7CWL - chains B and L of the 9 polymer chains in the assembly; structure by electron microscopy, 3.80 A resolution.

Chain B:
Molecule: Spike glycoprotein
Source organism: Severe acute respiratory syndrome coronavirus 2
UniProt: P0DTC2 (SPIKE_SARS2); numbering as in UniProt (aligned over 1-1273)
Chain sequence (1273 residues; each row starts with the number of its first residue):
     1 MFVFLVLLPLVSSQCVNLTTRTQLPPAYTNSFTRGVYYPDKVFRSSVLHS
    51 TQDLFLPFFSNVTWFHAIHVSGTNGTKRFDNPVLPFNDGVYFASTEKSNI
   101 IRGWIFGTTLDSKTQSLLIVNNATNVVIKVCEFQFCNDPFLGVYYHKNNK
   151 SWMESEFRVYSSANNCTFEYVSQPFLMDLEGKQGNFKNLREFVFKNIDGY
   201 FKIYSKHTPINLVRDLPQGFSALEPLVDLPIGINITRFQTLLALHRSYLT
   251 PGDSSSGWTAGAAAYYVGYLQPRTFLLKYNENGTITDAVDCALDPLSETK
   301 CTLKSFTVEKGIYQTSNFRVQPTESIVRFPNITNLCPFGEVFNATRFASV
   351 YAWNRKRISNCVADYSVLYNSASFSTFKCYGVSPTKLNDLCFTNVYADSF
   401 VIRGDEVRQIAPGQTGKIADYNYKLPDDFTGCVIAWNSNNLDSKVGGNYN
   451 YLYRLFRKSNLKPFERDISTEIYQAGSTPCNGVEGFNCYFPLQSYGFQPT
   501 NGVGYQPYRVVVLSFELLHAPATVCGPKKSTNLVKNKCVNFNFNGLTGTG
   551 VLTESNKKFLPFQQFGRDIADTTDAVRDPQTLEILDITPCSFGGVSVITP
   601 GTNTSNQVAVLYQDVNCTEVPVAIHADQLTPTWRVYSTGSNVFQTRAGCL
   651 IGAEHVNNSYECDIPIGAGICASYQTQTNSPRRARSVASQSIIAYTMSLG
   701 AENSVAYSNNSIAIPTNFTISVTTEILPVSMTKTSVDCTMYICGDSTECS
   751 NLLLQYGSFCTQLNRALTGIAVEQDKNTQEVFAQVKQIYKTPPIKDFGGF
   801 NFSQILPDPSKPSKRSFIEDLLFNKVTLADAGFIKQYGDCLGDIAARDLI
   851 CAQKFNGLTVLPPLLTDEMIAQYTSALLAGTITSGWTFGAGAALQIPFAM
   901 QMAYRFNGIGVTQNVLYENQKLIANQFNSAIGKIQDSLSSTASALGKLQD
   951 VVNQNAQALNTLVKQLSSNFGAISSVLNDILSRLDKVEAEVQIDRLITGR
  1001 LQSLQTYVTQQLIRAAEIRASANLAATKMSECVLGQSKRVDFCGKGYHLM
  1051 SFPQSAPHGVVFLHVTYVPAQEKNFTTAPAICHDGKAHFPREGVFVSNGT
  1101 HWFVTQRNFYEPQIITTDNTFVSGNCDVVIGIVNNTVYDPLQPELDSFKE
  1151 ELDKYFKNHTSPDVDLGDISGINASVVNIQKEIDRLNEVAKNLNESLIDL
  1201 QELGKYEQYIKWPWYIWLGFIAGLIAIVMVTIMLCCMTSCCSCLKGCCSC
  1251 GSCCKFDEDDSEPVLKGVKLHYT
Unresolved in the structure: 1-13, 39-43, 252-255, 332-334, 621-640, 677-688, 828-847, 1148-1273
Disulfide bonds: Cys15-Cys136, Cys131-Cys166, Cys291-Cys301, Cys336-Cys361, Cys379-Cys432, Cys391-Cys525, Cys480-Cys488, Cys617-Cys649, Cys662-Cys671, Cys738-Cys760, Cys743-Cys749, Cys1032-Cys1043, Cys1082-Cys1126
Covalent attachments: N-acetylglucosamine (NAG) linked to Asn234, Asn603, Asn616, Asn657, Asn709, Asn717, Asn801, Asn1074, Asn1134
Curated features (UniProtKB/Swiss-Prot):
  - region: Asn280 to Cys301 (Putative superantigen), Arg403 to Asp405 (Integrin-binding motif), Asn448 to Phe456 (Immunodominant HLA epitope recognized by the CD8+), Pro681 to Ala684 (Putative superantigen), Ser816 to Tyr837 (Fusion peptide 1), Lys835 to Phe855 (Fusion peptide 2), Asp1163 to Glu1202 (Heptad repeat 2)
  - motif: Met1237 to Cys1241 (Binding to host endocytosis trafficking protein SNX27), Asp1257 to Glu1262 (Diacidic ER export motif (host COPII)), Ser1261 to Gly1267 (Binding to host plasma membrane localising/FERM domain proteins), Lys1269 to Thr1273 (KxHxx, ER retrieval signal (COPI))
  - site (Cleavage): Arg685, Ser686, Arg815, Ser816
  - lipidation (S-palmitoyl cysteine): Cys1235, Cys1236, Cys1240, Cys1241, Cys1243, Cys1247, Cys1248, Cys1250, Cys1253, Cys1254
  - glycosylation: Asn17 (N-linked (GlcNAc...) (complex) asparagine), Asn61 (N-linked (GlcNAc...) (hybrid) asparagine), Asn74 (N-linked (GlcNAc...) (complex) asparagine), Asn122 (N-linked (GlcNAc...) (hybrid) asparagine), Asn149 (N-linked (GlcNAc...) (complex) asparagine), Asn165 (N-linked (GlcNAc...) (complex) asparagine), Asn234 (N-linked (GlcNAc...) (high mannose) asparagine), Asn282 (N-linked (GlcNAc...) (complex) asparagine), Thr323 (O-linked (GalNAc) threonine), Ser325 (O-linked (HexNAc...) serine), Asn331 (N-linked (GlcNAc...) (complex) asparagine), Asn343 (N-linked (GlcNAc...) (complex) asparagine), Asn603 (N-linked (GlcNAc...) (hybrid) asparagine), Asn616 (N-linked (GlcNAc...) (complex) asparagine), Asn657 (N-linked (GlcNAc...) (complex) asparagine), Thr676 (O-linked (GlcNAc...) threonine), Thr678 (O-linked (GlcNAc...) threonine), Asn709 (N-linked (GlcNAc...) (high mannose) asparagine), Asn717 (N-linked (GlcNAc...) (hybrid) asparagine), Asn801 (N-linked (GlcNAc...) (hybrid) asparagine) and 6 more in UniProt
  - natural variant: Leu5 (L5F: In strain: Iota/B.1.526), Ser13 (S13I: In strain: Epsilon/B.1.427/B.1.429), Leu18 (L18F: In strain: Beta/B.1.351, Gamma/P.1 and 1 more), Thr19 (T19I: In strain: Omicron/BQ.1.1, Omicron/XBB.1.5 and 1 more; T19R: In strain: Delta/B.1.617.2, Omicron/BA.2 and 4 more), Thr20 (T20N: In strain: Gamma/P.1), Leu24 to Ala27 (sequence variant, change not given here; In strain: Omicron/BA.2, Omicron/BA.2.12.1 and 6 more), Pro26 (P26S: In strain: Gamma/P.1), Gln52 (Q52H: In strain: Omicron/EG.5.1), Ala67 (A67V: In strain: Eta/B.1.525, Omicron/BA.1), His69 to Val70 (deletion: In strain: Alpha/B.1.1.7, Eta/B.1.525 and 5 more), Gly75 (G75V: In strain: Lambda/C.37), Thr76 (T76I: In strain: Lambda/C.37), 83 further natural variant entries in UniProt
  - mutagenesis: His69 to Val70 (Increased incorporation of cleaved spike into virions), Asn121 (N121Q: Partial loss of biliverdin affinity), Arg190 (R190K: Partial loss of biliverdin affinity), Asn234 (N234Q: Increased resistance to neutralizing antibodies), Asn331 (N331Q: Reduced viral infectivity), Asn343 (N343Q: Reduced viral infectivity), Leu452 (L452R: Increased resistance to neutralizing antibodies. Decreases HLA binding to NF9 epitope. Increased binding affinity to human ACE2), Tyr453 (Y453F: Decreased HLA binding to NF9 epitope. Increased binding affinity to human ACE2), Ala475 (A475V: Increased resistance to neutralizing antibodies), Val483 (V483A: Increased resistance to neutralizing antibodies), Glu484 (E484D: Increased replication in human TMEM106B overexpressing cells), Phe490 (F490L: Increased resistance to neutralizing antibodies and human covalescent sera neutralization), 17 further mutagenesis entries in UniProt
Reported in the primary citation:
  - mutagenesis - N354D/D364Y, V367F, R408I, W436R: unchanged binding to P17

Chain L:
Molecule: Fab P17 light chain
Source organism: Homo sapiens
Notes: antibody fragment or engineered binder
Chain sequence (108 residues; numbered 0 to 107; the number before each row is that of its first residue; numbering starts at 0):
     0 GDIQLTQSPSSLSASVGDRVTITCRASQSISSYLNWYQQKPGKAPKLLIY
    50 AASSLQSGVPSRFSGSGSGTDFTLTISSLQPEDFATYYCQQSYSTPRTFG
   100 QGTKVEIK
Disulfide bonds: Cys23-Cys88

Interface between chain B and chain L:
Residue-residue contacts (10):
  Ser375(B) with Ser67(L); Gly68(L); Thr69(L), hydrogen bond (backbone-backbone); Asp70(L)
  Thr376(B) with Ser67(L), hydrogen bond (side chain-backbone); Asp70(L)
  Phe377(B) with Ser67(L)
  Arg408(B) with Ser65(L)
  Val503(B) with Arg24(L)
  Tyr508(B) with Arg24(L)
Interface residues without a listed pair, chain B (9 interface residues in all): Phe374, Lys378, Thr415
Interface residues without a listed pair, chain L (11 interface residues in all): Ser7, Arg18, Ser28, Gly66, Thr72

Summary:
The interface between chain B and chain L involves 9 residues on one side and 11 on the other; the contacts
include 2 hydrogen bonds. Polar pairs include Thr376(B)-Ser67(L) and Ser375(B)-Thr69(L). From the paper:
N354D/D364Y, V367F and R408I of chain B, among others, leave binding to P17 unchanged.
Here chain B is Spike glycoprotein (Severe acute respiratory syndrome coronavirus 2) and chain L is Fab P17
light chain (Homo sapiens). Entry 7CWL (SARS-CoV-2 spike protein and P17 fab complex with one RBD in close
state) was determined by electron microscopy (same publication as 7CWM, 7CWN and 7CWO).
